Entry 9F9T (electron microscopy, 2.31 A resolution); this record covers chains C and D of the 28 polymer chains in the assembly.

Chain C:
Protein: Proteasome subunit alpha type
Organism: Trypanosoma cruzi
UniProt: A0A2V2VJR6 (A0A2V2VJR6_TRYCR); residue numbers follow UniProt; this construct covers 1-286
Amino-acid sequence (286 residues; numbered 1 to 286; the number before each row is that of its first residue):
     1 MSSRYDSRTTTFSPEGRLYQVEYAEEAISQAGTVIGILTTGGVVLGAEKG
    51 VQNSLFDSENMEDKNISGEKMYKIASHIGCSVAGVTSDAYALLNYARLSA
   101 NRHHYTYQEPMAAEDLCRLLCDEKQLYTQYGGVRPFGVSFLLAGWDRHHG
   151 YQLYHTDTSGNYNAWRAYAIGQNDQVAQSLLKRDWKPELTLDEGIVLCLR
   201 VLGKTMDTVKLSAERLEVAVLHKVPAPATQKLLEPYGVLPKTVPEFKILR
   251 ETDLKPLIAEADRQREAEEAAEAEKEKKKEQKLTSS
Unresolved in the structure: 1, 269-286

Chain D:
Protein: Proteasome subunit alpha type
Organism: Trypanosoma cruzi
UniProt: A0A2V2WZ04 (A0A2V2WZ04_TRYCR); residues 1-247 here = UniProt positions 1-247
Amino-acid sequence (247 residues; each row starts with the number of its first residue):
     1 MSYDRAITVFSPDGHLFQVEYAQEAVRKGLCAVGVRGKDSIIFAVEKKSV
    51 QKLQDSRTIRKIYKLDEHIYLAFAGLSADARVLVNHAQLECQRFRLNYED
   101 AVDVDLLVRYVAKVQQKSTQSSGSRPYGVSTIIGGFNENGQPHLWKTDPS
   151 GMSSAWRAVAIGRNDKTVLEFMEKSYQENMTRDQCVHFAIKALLEAVESG
   201 SKNIELVVLENKKALYMGDDELRKFVVEVEKEREEEAARKRRLAEEE
Unresolved in the structure: 1, 236-247
Differences from the reference sequence: conflict R223 (His in A0A2V2WZ04)

Interface between chain C and chain D:
Contacting residue pairs (64):
  S3(C) - R5(D)
  D6(C) - Y3(D)  hydrogen bond
  D6(C) - R5(D)  salt bridge
  R8(C) - R5(D)
  T10(C) - R125(D)
  T11(C) - I7(D)
  T11(C) - Q18(D)
  F12(C) - Q18(D)  hydrogen bond (backbone-side chain)
  F12(C) - Y21(D)  hydrophobic
  F12(C) - A22(D)  hydrophobic
  F12(C) - L76(D)  hydrophobic
  F12(C) - R125(D)
  F12(C) - P126(D)
  S13(C) - Y21(D)
  P14(C) - Y21(D)  hydrophobic
  E15(C) - E24(D)
  E15(C) - K28(D)  salt bridge
  G16(C) - Y21(D)
  G16(C) - A25(D)
  R17(C) - K28(D)
  L18(C) - L76(D)  hydrophobic
  L18(C) - R125(D)
  L38(C) - D55(D)
  E114(C) - R57(D)  salt bridge
  E114(C) - I59(D)
  C121(C) - R81(D)
  D122(C) - R81(D)  salt bridge
  Q125(C) - A78(D)
  Q125(C) - D79(D)  hydrogen bond
  Q125(C) - V82(D)
  T128(C) - R125(D)  hydrogen bond (backbone-side chain)
  Q129(C) - S124(D)
  Q129(C) - R125(D)  hydrogen bond (side chain-backbone)
  Q129(C) - Y127(D)
  Y130(C) - G123(D)
  Y130(C) - S124(D)
  G131(C) - Y3(D)
  G131(C) - G123(D)
  G132(C) - Y3(D)
  H149(C) - R57(D)
  Q152(C) - R57(D)
  Y154(C) - R57(D)  hydrogen bond
  S159(C) - A78(D)
  G160(C) - A78(D)
  G160(C) - R81(D)  hydrogen bond (backbone-side chain)
  N161(C) - S77(D)  hydrogen bond
  Y162(C) - I59(D)  hydrophobic
  Y162(C) - R81(D)
  N163(C) - Q54(D)  hydrogen bond
  A164(C) - Q54(D)  hydrogen bond (backbone-side chain)
  A164(C) - D55(D)
  W165(C) - Q51(D)
  W165(C) - L53(D)
  W165(C) - Q54(D)
  W165(C) - D55(D)
  R166(C) - K52(D)  hydrogen bond (side chain-backbone)
  R166(C) - L53(D)  hydrogen bond (backbone-backbone)
  R166(C) - Q54(D)
  R166(C) - D55(D)
  R166(C) - S56(D)
  A167(C) - L53(D)
  K182(C) - Q51(D)
  K182(C) - K52(D)
  W185(C) - K52(D)
Also at the interface, not in a pair above, chain C (38 interface residues in all): R118, Q178
Also at the interface, not in a pair above, chain D (31 interface residues in all): A6, K61, G128

Summary:
The interface between chain C and chain D involves 38 residues on one side and 31 on the other; the contacts
include 12 hydrogen bonds and 4 salt bridges. Among the polar pairs are D6(C)-R5(D), E15(C)-K28(D) and
E114(C)-R57(D).
Here chain C is Proteasome subunit alpha type and chain D is Proteasome subunit alpha type, both from
Trypanosoma cruzi. Entry 9F9T (CryoEM structure of native Trypanosoma cruzi apo proteasome 20S subunit) was
determined by electron microscopy (same publication as 9F9P).
